Entry 4OSJ (X-ray diffraction, 2.79 A resolution); this record covers chains A and I of the 3 polymer chains in the assembly.

[Chain A]
Name: Hax3
From: Xanthomonas campestris pv. armoraciae
Reference sequence: Q3ZD72 (Q3ZD72_XANCA); residues 231-720 here = UniProt positions 231-720
Sequence (499 residues; numbered 230 to 728; the number before each row is that of its first residue):
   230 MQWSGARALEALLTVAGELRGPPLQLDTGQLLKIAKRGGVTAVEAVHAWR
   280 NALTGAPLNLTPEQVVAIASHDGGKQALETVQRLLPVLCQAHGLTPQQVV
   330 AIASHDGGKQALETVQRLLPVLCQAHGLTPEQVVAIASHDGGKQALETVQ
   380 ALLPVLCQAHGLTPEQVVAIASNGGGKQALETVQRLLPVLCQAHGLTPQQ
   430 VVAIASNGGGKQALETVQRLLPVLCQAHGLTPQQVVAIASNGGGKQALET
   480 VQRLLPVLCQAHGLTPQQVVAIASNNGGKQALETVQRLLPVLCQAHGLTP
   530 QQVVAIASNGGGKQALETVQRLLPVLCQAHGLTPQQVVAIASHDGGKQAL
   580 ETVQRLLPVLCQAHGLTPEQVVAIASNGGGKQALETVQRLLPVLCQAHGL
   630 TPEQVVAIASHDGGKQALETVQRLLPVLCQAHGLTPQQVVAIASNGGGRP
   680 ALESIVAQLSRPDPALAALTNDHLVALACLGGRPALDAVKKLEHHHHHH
Not modelled in the structure: 230-235, 723-728
Differences from the reference sequence: expression tag (230, 721-728); engineered mutation His300 (Asn in Q3ZD72), Asp301 (Ile in Q3ZD72), His368 (Asn in Q3ZD72), Asp369 (Ile in Q3ZD72), Asn402 (His in Q3ZD72), Gly403 (Asp in Q3ZD72), Asn436 (His in Q3ZD72), Gly437 (Asp in Q3ZD72), Asn470 (His in Q3ZD72), Gly471 (Asp in Q3ZD72), Asn505 (Ser in Q3ZD72), Gly539 (Ser in Q3ZD72), His572 (Asn in Q3ZD72), Asp573 (Ser in Q3ZD72), Asn606 (His in Q3ZD72), Gly607 (Asp in Q3ZD72), His640 (Asn in Q3ZD72), Asp641 (Ile in Q3ZD72)

[Chain I]
Molecule: 17-nt DNA strand
Sequence (17 nucleotides; numbered 1 to 17; the number before each row is that of its first residue):
     1 TGTCCCTTTATCTCTCT
Not modelled in the structure: 1

[Chain A / chain I interface]
Contacting residue pairs (77):
  Gly268(A) with DG2(I), phosphate contact
  Val269(A) with DG2(I), hydrogen bond to the phosphate
  Thr270(A) with DG2(I), hydrogen bond to the phosphate
  Asp301(A) with DT3(I), base contact; DC4(I), hydrogen bond to the base
  Gly302(A) with DT3(I), phosphate contact; DC4(I), phosphate contact
  Gln305(A) with DT3(I), hydrogen bond to the phosphate; DC4(I), phosphate contact
  Asp335(A) with DC5(I), hydrogen bond to the base; DC6(I), base contact
  Gly336(A) with DC4(I), phosphate contact
  Lys338(A) with DC4(I), phosphate contact
  Gln339(A) with DC4(I), hydrogen bond to the phosphate; DC5(I), phosphate contact
  Asp369(A) with DC6(I), hydrogen bond to the base
  Gly370(A) with DC5(I), phosphate contact; DC6(I), phosphate contact
  Lys372(A) with DC5(I), phosphate contact
  Gln373(A) with DC5(I), hydrogen bond to the phosphate; DC6(I), phosphate contact
  Gly403(A) with DT7(I), base contact
  Gly404(A) with DC6(I), phosphate contact; DT7(I), phosphate contact
  Lys406(A) with DC6(I), phosphate contact
  Gln407(A) with DC6(I), hydrogen bond to the phosphate; DT7(I), phosphate contact
  Gly437(A) with DT8(I), base contact
  Gly438(A) with DT7(I), sugar contact; DT8(I), phosphate contact
  Lys440(A) with DT7(I), phosphate contact
  Gln441(A) with DT7(I), hydrogen bond to the phosphate; DT8(I), phosphate contact
  Gly471(A) with DT9(I), base contact
  Gly472(A) with DT9(I), phosphate contact
  Lys474(A) with DT8(I), phosphate contact
  Gln475(A) with DT8(I), hydrogen bond to the phosphate; DT9(I), phosphate contact
  Asn505(A) with DT9(I), base contact; DA10(I), hydrogen bond to the base
  Gly506(A) with DT9(I), phosphate contact; DA10(I), phosphate contact
  Lys508(A) with DT9(I), phosphate contact
  Gln509(A) with DT9(I), hydrogen bond to the phosphate; DA10(I), phosphate contact
  Gly539(A) with DT11(I), base contact
  Gly540(A) with DA10(I), phosphate contact
  Lys542(A) with DA10(I), phosphate contact
  Gln543(A) with DA10(I), hydrogen bond to the phosphate; DT11(I), phosphate contact
  Asp573(A) with DC12(I), base contact
  Gly574(A) with DT11(I), phosphate contact; DC12(I), phosphate contact
  Lys576(A) with DT11(I), phosphate contact
  Gln577(A) with DT11(I), hydrogen bond to the phosphate; DC12(I), phosphate contact
  Gly607(A) with DT13(I), base contact
  Gly608(A) with DC12(I), phosphate contact
  Lys610(A) with DC12(I), phosphate contact
  Gln611(A) with DC12(I), hydrogen bond to the phosphate; DT13(I), phosphate contact
  Asp641(A) with DT13(I), base contact; DC14(I), hydrogen bond to the base
  Gly642(A) with DT13(I), sugar contact; DC14(I), phosphate contact
  Lys644(A) with DT13(I), phosphate contact
  Gln645(A) with DT13(I), hydrogen bond to the phosphate; DC14(I), phosphate contact
  Gly675(A) with DT15(I), base contact
  Gly676(A) with DT15(I), base contact
  Arg678(A) with DC14(I), salt bridge to the phosphate
  Pro679(A) with DC14(I), phosphate contact; DT15(I), phosphate contact
  Arg712(A) with DC14(I), phosphate contact; DT15(I), salt bridge to the phosphate
  Pro713(A) with DT15(I), phosphate contact; DC16(I), phosphate contact
Also at the interface, not in a pair above, chain A (55 interface residues in all): Arg266, Gly267, Lys304

[In short]
55 residues of chain A face 15 of chain I across their interface, with 18 hydrogen bonds and 2 salt bridges.
Polar pairs include Asp301(A)-DC4(I), Asp335(A)-DC5(I) and Asp369(A)-DC6(I).
Chain A is Hax3 (Xanthomonas campestris pv. armoraciae) and chain I is a 17-nt DNA strand; the structure,
Crystal structure of TAL effector reveals the recognition between asparagine and adenine, was determined by
X-ray diffraction, deposited together with 4OSH, 4OSI, 4OSK, 4OSL, 4OSM, 4OSQ and 9 further entries.
